Entry 8V3X (electron microscopy, 2.20 A resolution); this record covers chains d and A of the 42 polymer chains in the assembly.

# Chain d
Name: Sheath (CD1363)
Organism: Clostridioides difficile
UniProtKB: A0A9Q7ZU73 (A0A9Q7ZU73_CLODI); residue numbers follow UniProt; this construct covers 1-354
Chain sequence (354 residues; row label = number of the first residue in the row):
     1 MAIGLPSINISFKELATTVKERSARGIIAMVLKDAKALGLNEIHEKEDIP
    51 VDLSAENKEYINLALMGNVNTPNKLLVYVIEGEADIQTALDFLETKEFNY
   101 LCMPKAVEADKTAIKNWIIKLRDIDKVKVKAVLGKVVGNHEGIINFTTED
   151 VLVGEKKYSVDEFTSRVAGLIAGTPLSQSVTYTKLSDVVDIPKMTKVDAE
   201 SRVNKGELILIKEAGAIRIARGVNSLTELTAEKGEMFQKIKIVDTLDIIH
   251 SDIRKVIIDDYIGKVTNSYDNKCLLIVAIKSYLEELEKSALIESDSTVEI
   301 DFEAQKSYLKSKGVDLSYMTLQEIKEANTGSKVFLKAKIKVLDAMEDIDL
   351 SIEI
Disordered / not traced: 1-2

# Chain A
Name: Tube (CD1364)
Organism: Clostridioides difficile
UniProtKB: A0A031WFC4 (A0A031WFC4_CLODI); numbering as in UniProt (aligned over 1-142)
Chain sequence (142 residues; each row starts with the number of its first residue):
     1 MANMEARNVMSGTWGELWLDGNKVAEVKKFQAKMEFTKEDIIIAGQMGTD
    51 TKYMGYKGKGSITLYHVSSRMHKLIGEKIKRGSEPRFVAISKLNDPDSYG
   101 AERIAVKNIAFDDLTLADWEVGVKGEIEAPFTFTEYDFLDII
Disordered / not traced: 1-2

# How chain d and chain A interact
Pairs across the interface (18; chain d residue first):
  Y269(d) - R103(A)
  Y269(d) - D140(A)  hydrogen bond
  D270(d) - W18(A)
  D270(d) - K92(A)  salt bridge
  D270(d) - R103(A)  salt bridge
  C273(d) - R103(A)
  L274(d) - G21(A)
  L274(d) - I90(A)  hydrophobic
  I276(d) - L139(A)  hydrophobic
  V277(d) - I90(A)  hydrophobic
  K280(d) - K107(A)
  K280(d) - D137(A)  salt bridge
  E284(d) - K107(A)  salt bridge
  E284(d) - D137(A)
  Q322(d) - N94(A)  hydrogen bond
  Q322(d) - G100(A)
  Q322(d) - A101(A)
  K325(d) - D140(A)  salt bridge
Also at the interface, not in a pair above, chain A (15 interface residues in all): V88, Y99, A105

# In short
The interface between chain d and chain A involves 10 residues on one side and 15 on the other, with 2
hydrogen bonds and 5 salt bridges. Polar contacts include D270(d)-K92(A), D270(d)-R103(A) and K280(d)-D137(A).
Chain d is Sheath (CD1363) and chain A is Tube (CD1364), both from Clostridioides difficile; the structure,
CryoEM Structure of Diffocin - precontracted - Trunk, was determined by electron microscopy (same publication
as 8V3T, 8V3W, 8V3Z, 8V40, 8V41 and 8V43).
